Entry 8JHN (electron microscopy, 3.75 A resolution); this record covers chains A and H of the 5 polymer chains in the assembly.

Chain A:
Protein: G protein subunit alpha o1, Guanine nucleotide-binding protein G(o) subunit alpha
From: Homo sapiens
Reference sequence: chimeric construct of A0A1W2PS82, P09471: residues 4-173 from A0A1W2PS82 (A0A1W2PS82_HUMAN) positions 4-57 (offset varies); residues 183-354 from P09471 positions 183-354 (same numbers)
Amino-acid sequence (240 residues; each row starts with the number of its first residue; note: 126 numbers in that range are skipped by the numbering (no residue carries them; nothing is unmodelled there); numbers below 1 keep their minus sign (Met-11 is residue -11)):
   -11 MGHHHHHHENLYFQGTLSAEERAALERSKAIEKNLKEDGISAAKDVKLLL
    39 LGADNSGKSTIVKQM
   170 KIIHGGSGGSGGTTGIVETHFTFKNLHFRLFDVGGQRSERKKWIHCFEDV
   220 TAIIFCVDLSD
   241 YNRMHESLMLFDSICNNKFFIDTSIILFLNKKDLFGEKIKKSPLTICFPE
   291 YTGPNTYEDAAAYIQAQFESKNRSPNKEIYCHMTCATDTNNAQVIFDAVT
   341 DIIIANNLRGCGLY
Not modelled in the structure: -11 to 5, 170-182, 241-244
Sequence notes: initiating methionine (-11); expression tag (-10 to 3); engineered mutation Asp42 (Gly in A0A1W2PS82), Asn43 (Glu in A0A1W2PS82), Asp227 (Ala in P09471), Asp230 (Gly in P09471), Ala332 (Ile in P09471), Ile335 (Val in P09471); linker (174-182)
Swiss-Prot annotation at these positions:
  - region: Phe197 to Arg206 (G3 motif), Ile266 to Asp273 (G4 motif), Thr324 to Thr329 (G5 motif)
  - binding site (GTP): Asn270, Asp273, Cys325
  - modified residue: Gln205 (5-glutamyl histamine), Cys351 (ADP-ribosylcysteine)
  - lipidation: Cys351 (S-palmitoyl cysteine)

Chain H:
Protein: ScFv16 (Antibody)
From: Mus musculus
Notes: antibody fragment or engineered binder
Amino-acid sequence (248 residues; row label = number of the first residue in the row):
     1 DVQLVESGGGLVQPGGSRKLSCSASGFAFSSFGMHWVRQAPEKGLEWVAY
    51 ISSGSGTIYYADTVKGRFTISRDDPKNTLFLQMTSLRSEDTAMYYCVRSI
   101 YYYGSSPFDFWGQGTTLTVSSGGGGSGGGGSGGGGSDIVMTQATSSVPVT
   151 PGESVSISCRSSKSLLHSNGNTYLYWFLQRPGQSPQLLIYRMSNLASGVP
   201 DRFSGSGSGTAFTLTISRLEAEDVGVYYCMQHLEYPLTFGAGTKLELK
Not modelled in the structure: 73-75, 121-134
Disulfides: Cys22-Cys96, Cys159-Cys229

Chain A / chain H interface:
Residue-residue contacts (16; chain A residue first):
  Ser6(A) - His167(H)  hydrogen bond (backbone-side chain)
  Ala7(A) - His167(H)
  Ala7(A) - Tyr173(H)  hydrophobic
  Ala7(A) - His232(H)
  Ala7(A) - Leu233(H)
  Glu8(A) - Tyr101(H)
  Glu8(A) - Tyr173(H)
  Glu8(A) - Tyr175(H)
  Glu8(A) - Arg191(H)  salt bridge
  Glu8(A) - His232(H)  salt bridge
  Arg10(A) - Tyr59(H)  hydrogen bond
  Ala11(A) - Tyr101(H)  hydrophobic
  Glu14(A) - Gly56(H)
  Glu14(A) - Thr57(H)
  Arg15(A) - Ile100(H)
  Arg15(A) - Tyr101(H)
Other interface residues (no listed pair), chain A (8 interface residues in all): Ala12
Other interface residues (no listed pair), chain H (17 interface residues in all): Ser31, Tyr50, Ser52, Ser53, Tyr102, Pro107

Summary:
8 residues of chain A face 17 of chain H across their interface, with 2 hydrogen bonds and 2 salt bridges.
Polar contacts include Glu8(A)-Arg191(H), Glu8(A)-His232(H) and Ser6(A)-His167(H). From UniProt: 3 GTP-binding
residues on chain A.
Here chain A is G protein subunit alpha o1, Guanine nucleotide-binding protein G(o) subunit alpha (Homo
sapiens) and chain H is ScFv16 (Antibody) (Mus musculus). Entry 8JHN (Structure of MMF-GPR109A-G protein
complex) was determined by electron microscopy, deposited together with 8IY9, 8IYH, 8IYW and 8JER.
